Entry 4C2M (X-ray diffraction, 2.80 A resolution); this record covers chains C and K of the 15 polymer chains in the assembly.

== Chain C ==
Name: DNA-directed RNA polymerases I and III subunit RPAC1
Source organism: Saccharomyces cerevisiae
Reference sequence: P07703 (RPAC1_YEAST); residues 1-335 here = UniProt positions 1-335
Sequence (335 residues; each row starts with the number of its first residue):
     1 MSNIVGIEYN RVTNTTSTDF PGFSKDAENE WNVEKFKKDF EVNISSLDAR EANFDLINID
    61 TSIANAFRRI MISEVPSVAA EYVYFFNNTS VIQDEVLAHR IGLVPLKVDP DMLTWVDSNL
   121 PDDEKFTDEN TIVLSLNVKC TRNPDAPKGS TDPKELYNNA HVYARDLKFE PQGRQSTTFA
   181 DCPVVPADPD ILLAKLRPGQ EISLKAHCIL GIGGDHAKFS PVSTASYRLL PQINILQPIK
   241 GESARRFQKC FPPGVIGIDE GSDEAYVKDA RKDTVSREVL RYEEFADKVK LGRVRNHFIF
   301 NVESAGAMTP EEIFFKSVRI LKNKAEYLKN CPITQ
Disordered / not traced: 1-30
UniProt features mapped onto this chain:
  - modified residue: Ser2 (N-acetylserine), Ser17 (Phosphoserine)

== Chain K ==
Name: DNA-directed RNA polymerases I and III subunit RPAC2
Source organism: Saccharomyces cerevisiae
Reference sequence: P28000 (RPAC2_YEAST); numbering as in UniProt (aligned over 1-142)
Sequence (142 residues; each row starts with the number of its first residue):
     1 MTEDIEQKKT ATEVTPQEPK HIQEEEEQDV DMTGDEEQEE EPDREKIKLL TQATSEDGTS
    61 ASFQIVEEDH TLGNALRYVI MKNPDVEFCG YSIPHPSENL LNIRIQTYGE TTAVDALQKG
   121 LKDLMDLCDV VESKFTEKIK SM
Disordered / not traced: 1-41
UniProt features mapped onto this chain:
  - modified residue (Phosphothreonine): Thr15, Thr33
  - cross-link: Lys134 (Glycyl lysine isopeptide (Lys-Gly) (interchain with G-Cter in ubiquitin))

== Chain C / chain K interface ==
Pairs across the interface (72):
  Trp31(C) - Tyr78(K)
  Trp31(C) - Lys82(K)
  Trp31(C) - Asp123(K)
  Trp31(C) - Leu127(K)  hydrophobic
  Val33(C) - Asp123(K)
  Val33(C) - Asp126(K)
  Phe36(C) - Leu127(K)  hydrophobic
  Phe36(C) - Val130(K)  hydrophobic
  Lys37(C) - Val130(K)
  Lys37(C) - Lys134(K)  hydrogen bond (backbone-side chain)
  Phe40(C) - Val131(K)  hydrophobic
  Phe40(C) - Lys134(K)  hydrogen bond (backbone-side chain)
  Glu41(C) - Lys134(K)
  Glu41(C) - Lys138(K)
  Val42(C) - Phe135(K)  hydrophobic
  Val42(C) - Lys138(K)
  Ile44(C) - Lys138(K)
  Ile44(C) - Ile139(K)  hydrophobic
  Leu47(C) - Met142(K)
  Phe54(C) - Phe135(K)  hydrophobic
  Asp60(C) - Tyr78(K)
  Ser62(C) - Asn74(K)
  Ser62(C) - Ala75(K)
  Ser62(C) - Tyr78(K)
  Ile63(C) - Tyr78(K)  hydrophobic
  Ile63(C) - Leu127(K)  hydrophobic
  Ala66(C) - Thr71(K)
  Arg69(C) - Asp69(K)  salt bridge
  Arg69(C) - His70(K)
  Arg69(C) - Thr71(K)  hydrogen bond
  Ile70(C) - Thr71(K)
  Glu74(C) - Thr71(K)
  Glu311(C) - Ile139(K)
  Phe314(C) - Phe135(K)  hydrophobic
  Phe315(C) - Glu132(K)
  Phe315(C) - Phe135(K)  hydrophobic
  Phe315(C) - Thr136(K)
  Phe315(C) - Ile139(K)  hydrophobic
  Val318(C) - Cys128(K)
  Arg319(C) - Glu132(K)  salt bridge
  Leu321(C) - Cys128(K)  hydrophobic
  Lys322(C) - Met125(K)
  Lys322(C) - Cys128(K)
  Lys322(C) - Asp129(K)  salt bridge
  Lys324(C) - Glu68(K)  salt bridge
  Ala325(C) - Leu121(K)
  Ala325(C) - Leu124(K)  hydrophobic
  Ala325(C) - Met125(K)  hydrophobic
  Glu326(C) - Met125(K)
  Tyr327(C) - Asp43(K)
  Tyr327(C) - Lys46(K)
  Leu328(C) - Lys46(K)
  Leu328(C) - Ile47(K)  hydrophobic
  Leu328(C) - Ile65(K)  hydrophobic
  Lys329(C) - Gln118(K)
  Lys329(C) - Leu121(K)
  Cys331(C) - Asp43(K)
  Cys331(C) - Lys46(K)
  Cys331(C) - Ile47(K)  hydrophobic
  Pro332(C) - Asp43(K)
  Pro332(C) - Arg44(K)
  Pro332(C) - Ile47(K)
  Ile333(C) - Ile47(K)
  Ile333(C) - Lys48(K)
  Ile333(C) - Leu49(K)
  Ile333(C) - Phe63(K)  hydrophobic
  Thr334(C) - Arg44(K)  hydrogen bond (side chain-backbone)
  Thr334(C) - Ile47(K)  hydrogen bond (side chain-backbone)
  Thr334(C) - Lys48(K)
  Thr334(C) - Leu49(K)  hydrogen bond (backbone-backbone)
  Gln335(C) - Leu49(K)
  Gln335(C) - Thr51(K)  hydrogen bond (backbone-side chain)
Also at the interface, not in a pair above, chain C (37 interface residues in all): Ile59, Phe67
Also at the interface, not in a pair above, chain K (40 interface residues in all): Pro42, Leu72, Val114, Leu117, Ser133

== Summary ==
Chain C and chain K form an interface of 37 and 40 residues respectively, with 7 hydrogen bonds and 4 salt
bridges. Polar pairs include Arg69(C)-Asp69(K), Arg319(C)-Glu132(K) and Lys322(C)-Asp129(K).
Chain C is DNA-directed RNA polymerases I and III subunit RPAC1 and chain K is DNA-directed RNA polymerases I
and III subunit RPAC2, both from Saccharomyces cerevisiae; the structure, Structure of RNA polymerase I at 2.8
A resolution, was determined by X-ray diffraction.
